5GKG - chains A and D of the 4 polymer chains in the assembly; structure by X-ray diffraction, 2.60 A resolution.

== Chain A ==
Name: Endonuclease EndoMS
From: Thermococcus kodakarensis KOD1
Notes: EC 3.1.-.-
Reference sequence: Q5JER9 (NUCS_THEKO); residues 1-252 here = UniProt positions 1-252
Chain sequence (252 residues; numbered 1 to 252; the number before each row is that of its first residue):
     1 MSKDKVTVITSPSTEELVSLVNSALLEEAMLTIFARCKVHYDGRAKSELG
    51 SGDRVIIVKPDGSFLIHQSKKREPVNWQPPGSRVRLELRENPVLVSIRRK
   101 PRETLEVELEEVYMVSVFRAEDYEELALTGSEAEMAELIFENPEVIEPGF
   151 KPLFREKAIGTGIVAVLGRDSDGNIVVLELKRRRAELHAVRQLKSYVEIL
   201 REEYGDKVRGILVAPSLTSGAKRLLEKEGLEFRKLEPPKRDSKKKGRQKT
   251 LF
Disordered / not traced: 1, 241-252
Differences from the reference sequence: engineered mutation Ala165 (Asp in Q5JER9)
Ion coordination: Mg2+: Glu179, Gln192 (shared with 1 residue of chain C; DA6(D) of chain D)

== Chain D ==
Molecule: 15-nt DNA strand
Sequence (15 nucleotides; row label = number of the first residue in the row):
     1 GGACGACGTGTAGCG
Ion coordination: Mg2+ site 1: DA6 (shared with Glu179(A), Gln192(A) of chain A; 1 residue of chain C)

== Chain A / chain D interface ==
Pairs across the interface (48):
  Tyr41(A) with DG8(D), hydrogen bond to the base
  Arg44(A) with DG8(D), hydrogen bond to the base; DT9(D), salt bridge to the phosphate; DG10(D), salt bridge to the phosphate
  Ala45(A) with DG8(D), sugar contact
  Lys71(A) with DT11(D), phosphate contact; DA12(D), phosphate contact
  Arg72(A) with DG10(D), sugar contact; DT11(D), hydrogen bond to the phosphate
  Glu73(A) with DG10(D), phosphate contact; DT11(D), hydrogen bond to the phosphate
  Asn76(A) with DG8(D), hydrogen bond to the base
  Trp77(A) with DG8(D), hydrogen bond to the base; DG10(D), hydrogen bond to the phosphate
  Gln78(A) with DG8(D), hydrogen bond to the base
  Pro79(A) with DG8(D), base contact
  Pro80(A) with DT11(D), phosphate contact
  Lys100(A) with DG2(D), salt bridge to the phosphate
  Glu103(A) with DG8(D), hydrogen bond to the base
  Leu128(A) with DG8(D), phosphate contact
  Ser131(A) with DC7(D), phosphate contact
  Glu132(A) with DA6(D), sugar contact; DC7(D), hydrogen bond to the phosphate
  Gly162(A) with DC4(D), phosphate contact; DG5(D), phosphate contact
  Ile163(A) with DC4(D), sugar contact; DG5(D), hydrogen bond to the phosphate
  Glu179(A) with DA6(D), phosphate contact
  Lys181(A) with DA6(D), salt bridge to the phosphate
  Arg182(A) with DC7(D), phosphate contact; DG8(D), sugar contact; DT9(D), salt bridge to the phosphate
  Arg183(A) with DT9(D), salt bridge to the phosphate
  Arg184(A) with DA3(D), salt bridge to the phosphate
  Glu186(A) with DC4(D), base contact
  Leu187(A) with DC4(D), phosphate contact; DG5(D), phosphate contact
  His188(A) with DA6(D), salt bridge to the phosphate
  Arg191(A) with DG5(D), salt bridge to the phosphate
  Gln192(A) with DG5(D), sugar contact; DA6(D), hydrogen bond to the phosphate
  Tyr196(A) with DG5(D), hydrogen bond to the phosphate
  Thr218(A) with DA3(D), phosphate contact; DC4(D), hydrogen bond to the phosphate
  Ser219(A) with DA3(D), hydrogen bond to the phosphate
  Gly220(A) with DC4(D), hydrogen bond to the phosphate
  Ala221(A) with DC4(D), phosphate contact
  Arg223(A) with DC4(D), salt bridge to the phosphate
Also at the interface, not in a pair above, chain A (36 interface residues in all): Leu105, Leu180
Also at the interface, not in a pair above, chain D (12 interface residues in all): DG1

== Summary ==
The interface between chain A and chain D involves 36 residues on one side and 12 on the other; the contacts
include 16 hydrogen bonds and 10 salt bridges. Polar pairs include Tyr41(A)-DG8(D), Arg44(A)-DG8(D) and
Asn76(A)-DG8(D). Glu179(A), Gln192(A) and DA6(D) form the Mg2+ site 1.
Here chain A is Endonuclease EndoMS (Thermococcus kodakarensis KOD1) and chain D is a 15-nt DNA strand. Entry
5GKG (Structure of EndoMS-dsDNA1'' complex) was determined by X-ray diffraction (same publication as 5GKE,
5GKF, 5GKH, 5GKI and 5GKJ).
